Entry 9ES1 (electron microscopy, 2.95 A resolution); this record covers chains A and B of the 14 polymer chains in the assembly.

[Chain A (and B)]
Protein: 60 kDa heat shock protein, mitochondrial
Source organism: Homo sapiens
Notes: EC 3.6.4.9; chain B of this document is another copy of the same molecule, construct and numbering; everything in this record applies to it too
UniProt: P10809 (CH60_HUMAN); residues 3-549 here correspond to UniProt positions 27-573 (UniProt number = residue number + 24)
Sequence (549 residues; each row starts with the number of its first residue):
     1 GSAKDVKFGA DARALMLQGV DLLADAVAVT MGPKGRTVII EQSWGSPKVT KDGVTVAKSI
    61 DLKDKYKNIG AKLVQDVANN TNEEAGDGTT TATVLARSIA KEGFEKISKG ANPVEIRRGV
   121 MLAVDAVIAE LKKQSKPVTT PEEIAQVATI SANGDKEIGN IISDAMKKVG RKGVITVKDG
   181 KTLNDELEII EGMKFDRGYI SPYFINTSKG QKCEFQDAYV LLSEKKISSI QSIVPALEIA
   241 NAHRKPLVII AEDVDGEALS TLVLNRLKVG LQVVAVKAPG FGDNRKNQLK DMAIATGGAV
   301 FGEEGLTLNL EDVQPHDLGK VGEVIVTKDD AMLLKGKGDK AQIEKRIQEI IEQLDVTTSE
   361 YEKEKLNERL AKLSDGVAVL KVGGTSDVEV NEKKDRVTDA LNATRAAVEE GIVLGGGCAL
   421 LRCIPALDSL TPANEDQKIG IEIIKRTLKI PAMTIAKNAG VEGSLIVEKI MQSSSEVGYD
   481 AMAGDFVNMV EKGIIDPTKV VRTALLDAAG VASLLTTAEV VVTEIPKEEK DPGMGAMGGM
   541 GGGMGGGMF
Not modelled in the structure: 528-549
Construct notes: expression tag (1-2)
Ion coordination: K+: T30, K51, T90 (together with ATP); Mg2+: D87 (together with ATP)
Small-molecule neighbours: ATP (adenosine-5'-triphosphate): T30, M31, G32, P33, K51, D52, G53, D87, G88, T89, T90, T91, I150, D399, G415, G416, G417, I455, Y479, D480, A481, M482, I494, D496
Swiss-Prot annotation at these positions:
  - binding site (ATP): K51, D87 to T91, G416, D496
  - modified residue: K7 (N6-succinyllysine), S43 (Phosphoserine), S46 (Phosphoserine), K51 (N6-acetyllysine), K58 (N6-acetyllysine), K63 (N6-acetyllysine), Y66 (Phosphotyrosine), K67 (N6-acetyllysine), K101 (N6-acetyllysine), K106 (N6-acetyllysine), K109 (N6-acetyllysine), K132 (N6-acetyllysine), K167 (N6-acetyllysine), K178 (N6-acetyllysine), K181 (N6-acetyllysine), K194 (N6-acetyllysine), K212 (N6-acetyllysine), K225 (N6-acetyllysine), K226 (N6-acetyllysine), K245 (N6-acetyllysine) and 11 more in UniProt
  - cross-link: K527 (Glycyl lysine isopeptide (Lys-Gly) (interchain with G-Cter in SUMO2))
Reported in the primary citation:
  - binding site for ATP: P33, K51, D399, D480, I494
  - catalytic residues: D399
  - Mg2+ coordination: D87
  - K+ coordination: T30, K51, T90

[Interface between chain A and chain B]
Residue-residue contacts (72; chain A residue first):
  L22(A) with F8(B), hydrophobic
  D25(A) with F8(B)
  A26(A) with F8(B); V520(B), hydrophobic
  V29(A) with V520(B), hydrophobic
  P33(A) with N112(B)
  K34(A) with N112(B)
  G35(A) with V114(B)
  R36(A) with R13(B); I107(B); S108(B), hydrogen bond (side chain-backbone); K109(B); A111(B), hydrogen bond (side chain-backbone); P113(B); T517(B); E519(B), salt bridge
  T37(A) with T517(B), hydrogen bond (backbone-backbone); A518(B); E519(B), hydrogen bond (backbone-backbone); V520(B)
  V38(A) with V520(B)
  I39(A) with M16(B), hydrophobic; I69(B), hydrophobic; L515(B), hydrophobic; A518(B), hydrophobic; V520(B), hydrogen bond (backbone-backbone); V521(B); V522(B), hydrogen bond (backbone-backbone)
  I40(A) with V522(B)
  E41(A) with K65(B), salt bridge; V522(B), hydrogen bond (backbone-backbone); T523(B); E524(B), hydrogen bond (side chain-backbone)
  S46(A) with D76(B)
  P47(A) with I69(B), hydrophobic; K72(B); L73(B), hydrophobic
  S59(A) with K4(B), hydrogen bond (backbone-side chain); V522(B)
  D61(A) with G1(B), hydrogen bond (side chain-backbone); S2(B); A3(B); K4(B), hydrogen bond (backbone-backbone)
  K63(A) with A3(B)
  N153(A) with V114(B); R118(B), hydrogen bond (backbone-side chain)
  L183(A) with L506(B), hydrophobic
  S208(A) with K345(B); E352(B)
  K209(A) with E352(B)
  G210(A) with V356(B)
  Q211(A) with E352(B); Q353(B)
  V263(A) with G305(B)
  L264(A) with G305(B); T307(B)
  L267(A) with G305(B); L306(B), hydrophobic
  K268(A) with L306(B)
  T385(A) with E84(B); D507(B)
  S386(A) with N80(B); V511(B)
  V388(A) with D76(B); L514(B), hydrophobic
  E389(A) with R117(B); G510(B); V511(B), hydrogen bond (side chain-backbone)
  G460(A) with K109(B)
  M482(A) with N112(B); E115(B); R118(B)
Other interface residues (no listed pair), chain A (42 interface residues in all): S43, G45, V49, I60, L62, Y203, K328, E392
Other interface residues (no listed pair), chain B (49 interface residues in all): V6, G110, E349, I525

[Summary]
42 residues of chain A face 49 of chain B across their interface; the contacts include 13 hydrogen bonds and 2
salt bridges. Polar contacts include R36(A)-E519(B), E41(A)-K65(B) and R36(A)-S108(B). Ligands of chain A:
ATP. From the paper: the catalytic residue D399(A); a binding site for ATP at P33(A), K51(A) and D399(A) among
others.
Both chains are 60 kDa heat shock protein, mitochondrial (Homo sapiens). Entry 9ES1 (ATP-bound human
mitochondrial Hsp60-Hsp10 half football complex) was determined by electron microscopy, deposited together
with 9ES0, 9ES4, 9ES5, 9H5S and 9H5T.
